4PE4 - chains X and A; structure by X-ray diffraction, 2.18 A resolution.

== Chain X (and A) ==
Name: Protein S100-B
Organism: Bos taurus
Notes: chain A of this document is another copy of the same molecule, construct and numbering; everything in this record applies to it too
Reference sequence: P02638 (S100B_BOVIN); residues 0-91 here correspond to UniProt positions 1-92 (UniProt number = residue number + 1)
Amino-acid sequence (92 residues; row label = number of the first residue in the row; numbering starts at 0):
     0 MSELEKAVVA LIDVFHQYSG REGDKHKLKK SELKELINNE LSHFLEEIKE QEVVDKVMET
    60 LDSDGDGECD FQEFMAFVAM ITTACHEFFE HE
Unresolved in the structure: 90-91
Curated features (UniProtKB/Swiss-Prot):
  - binding site (Zn(2+)): His-15, His-25, His-85, His-90
  - binding site (Ca(2+)): Ser-18, Glu-21, Asp-23, Asp-61, Asp-63, Asp-65, Glu-67, Glu-72
  - modified residue: Ser-1 (N-acetylserine)
Covalently attached groups: 2,3-dimethoxy-5-[(1S)-1-phenylpropyl]benzene-1,4-diol (REV) linked to Cys-84
Bound ions: Ca2+ site 1: Ser-18, Glu-21, Asp-23, Lys-26, Glu-31; Ca2+ site 2: Asp-61, Asp-63, Asp-65, Glu-67, Glu-72
Small-molecule neighbours:
  - REV (2,3-dimethoxy-5-[(1S)-1-phenylpropyl]benzene-1,4-diol), molecule 1: Val-7, Val-8, Ile-11
  - REV, molecule 2: Phe-43, Leu-44, Ile-80, Ala-83, Phe-87, Phe-88
What the authors report for this chain:
  - binding site for REV: Phe-43, Leu-44, Ile-80, Ala-83, Cys-84, Phe-87, Phe-88
  - conformationally variable residues (side-chain flip): His-15

== How chain X and chain A interact ==
Residue-residue contacts (41):
  Ser-1(X) / Glu-39(A)  hydrogen bond (side chain-backbone)
  Leu-3(X) / Leu-10(A)  hydrophobic
  Leu-3(X) / Leu-35(A)  hydrophobic
  Leu-3(X) / Leu-40(A)  hydrophobic
  Glu-4(X) / Glu-39(A)
  Glu-4(X) / Leu-40(A)
  Glu-4(X) / Ser-41(A)  hydrogen bond (side chain-backbone)
  Glu-4(X) / His-42(A)  salt bridge
  Glu-4(X) / Phe-43(A)
  Ala-6(X) / Ala-6(A)
  Val-7(X) / Phe-43(A)  hydrophobic
  Val-7(X) / Thr-81(A)
  Leu-10(X) / Leu-3(A)  hydrophobic
  Ile-11(X) / Thr-81(A)
  Ile-11(X) / Cys-84(A)  hydrophobic
  His-25(X) / Glu-89(A)  salt bridge
  Leu-35(X) / Leu-3(A)  hydrophobic
  Glu-39(X) / Ser-1(A)  hydrogen bond (backbone-side chain)
  Glu-39(X) / Glu-4(A)
  Leu-40(X) / Leu-3(A)  hydrophobic
  Leu-40(X) / Glu-4(A)
  Ser-41(X) / Glu-4(A)  hydrogen bond (backbone-side chain)
  His-42(X) / Glu-4(A)  salt bridge
  Phe-43(X) / Glu-4(A)
  Phe-43(X) / Val-7(A)  hydrophobic
  Phe-70(X) / Thr-81(A)
  Phe-70(X) / Thr-82(A)
  Phe-70(X) / His-85(A)
  Met-74(X) / Ala-78(A)  hydrophobic
  Met-74(X) / Thr-81(A)
  Met-74(X) / Thr-82(A)
  Ala-78(X) / Met-74(A)  hydrophobic
  Thr-81(X) / Val-7(A)
  Thr-81(X) / Ile-11(A)
  Thr-81(X) / Phe-70(A)
  Thr-81(X) / Met-74(A)
  Thr-82(X) / Phe-70(A)
  Thr-82(X) / Met-74(A)
  Cys-84(X) / Ile-11(A)  hydrophobic
  His-85(X) / Phe-70(A)
  Glu-89(X) / His-25(A)  salt bridge
Interface residues without a listed pair, chain X (32 interface residues in all): Met-0, Glu-2, Val-8, Ala-9, Val-13, Phe-14, Asn-38, Gln-71, Phe-73, Val-77
Interface residues without a listed pair, chain A (32 interface residues in all): Met-0, Glu-2, Val-8, Ala-9, Val-13, Phe-14, Asn-38, Gln-71, Phe-73, Val-77

== Overview ==
Chain X and chain A each contribute 32 residues to their interface; the contacts include 4 hydrogen bonds and
4 salt bridges. Among the polar pairs are Glu-4(X)/His-42(A), His-25(X)/Glu-89(A) and Ser-1(X)/Glu-39(A).
Chain X binds compound REV. From the paper: a binding site for REV at Phe-43(X), Leu-44(X) and Ile-80(X) among
others; conformational variability at His-15(X).
Both chains are Protein S100-B (Bos taurus). Entry 4PE4 (Crystal Structure of Calcium-loaded S100B bound to
SC1475) was determined by X-ray diffraction (same publication as 4PE0, 4PDZ, 4PE1 and 4PE7).
